Entry 4X67 (X-ray diffraction, 4.10 A resolution (low resolution: residue-level contacts below are approximate; hydrogen-bond / salt-bridge calls are withheld)); this record covers chains B and R of the 12 polymer chains in the assembly.

[Chain B]
Molecule: DNA-directed RNA polymerase II subunit RPB2
From: Saccharomyces cerevisiae (strain ATCC 204508 / S288c)
Notes: EC 2.7.7.6
UniProt: P08518 (RPB2_YEAST); residues 1-1224 here = UniProt positions 1-1224
Chain sequence (1224 residues; row label = number of the first residue in the row):
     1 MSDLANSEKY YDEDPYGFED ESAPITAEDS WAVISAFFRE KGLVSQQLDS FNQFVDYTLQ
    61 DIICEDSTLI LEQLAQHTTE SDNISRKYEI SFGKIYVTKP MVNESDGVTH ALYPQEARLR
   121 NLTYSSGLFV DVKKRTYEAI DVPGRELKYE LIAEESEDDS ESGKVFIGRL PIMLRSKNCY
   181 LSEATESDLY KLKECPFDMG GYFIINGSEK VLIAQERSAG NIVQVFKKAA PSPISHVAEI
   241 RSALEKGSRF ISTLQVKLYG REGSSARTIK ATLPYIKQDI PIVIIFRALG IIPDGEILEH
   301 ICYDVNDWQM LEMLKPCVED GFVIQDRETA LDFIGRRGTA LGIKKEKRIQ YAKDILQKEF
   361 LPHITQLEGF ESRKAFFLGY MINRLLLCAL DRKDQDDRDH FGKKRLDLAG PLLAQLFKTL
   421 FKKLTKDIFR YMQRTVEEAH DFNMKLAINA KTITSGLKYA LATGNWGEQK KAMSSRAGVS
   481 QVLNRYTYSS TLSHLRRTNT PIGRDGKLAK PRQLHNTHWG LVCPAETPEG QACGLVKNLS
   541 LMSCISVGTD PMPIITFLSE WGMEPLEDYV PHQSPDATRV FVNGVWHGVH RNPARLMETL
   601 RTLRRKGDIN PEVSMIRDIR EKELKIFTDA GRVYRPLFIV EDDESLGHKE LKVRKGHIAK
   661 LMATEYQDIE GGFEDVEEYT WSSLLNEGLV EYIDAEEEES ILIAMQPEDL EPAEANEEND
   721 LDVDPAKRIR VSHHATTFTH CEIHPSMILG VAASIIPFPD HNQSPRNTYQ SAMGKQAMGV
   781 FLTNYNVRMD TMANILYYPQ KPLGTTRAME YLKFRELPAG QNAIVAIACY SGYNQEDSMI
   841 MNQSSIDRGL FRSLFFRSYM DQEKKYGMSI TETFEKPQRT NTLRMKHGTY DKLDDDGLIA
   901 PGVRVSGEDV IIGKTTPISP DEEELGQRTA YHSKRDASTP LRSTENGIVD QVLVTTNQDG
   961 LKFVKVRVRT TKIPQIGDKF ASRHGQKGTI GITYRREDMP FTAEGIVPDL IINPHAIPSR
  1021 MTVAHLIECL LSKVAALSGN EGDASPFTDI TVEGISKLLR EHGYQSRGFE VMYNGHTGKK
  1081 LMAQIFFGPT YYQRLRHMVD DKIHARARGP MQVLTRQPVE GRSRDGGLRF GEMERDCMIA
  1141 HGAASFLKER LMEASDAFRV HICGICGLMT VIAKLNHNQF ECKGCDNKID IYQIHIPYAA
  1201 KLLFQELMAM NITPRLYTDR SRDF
Disordered / not traced: 1-19, 71-89, 135-163, 336-344, 438-445, 503-508, 669-677, 716-721, 920-932
Ion coordination: Zn2+: Cys-1163, Cys-1166, Cys-1182, Cys-1185

[Chain R]
Molecule: RNA_9 mer
Sequence (9 nucleotides; each row starts with the number of its first residue):
     1 AUCGAGAUA

[Chain B / chain R interface]
Contacting residue pairs (11; chain B residue first):
  Arg-476(B) with G4(R)
  Gln-481(B) with G4(R); A5(R)
  Glu-529(B) with A7(R)
  Gln-531(B) with G6(R)
  Gln-776(B) with G6(R); A7(R)
  Lys-979(B) with A7(R); U8(R)
  His-1097(B) with G6(R); A7(R)
Interface residues without a listed pair, chain B (11 interface residues in all): Ala-477, Pro-528, Lys-987, Arg-1096
Interface residues without a listed pair, chain R (6 interface residues in all): C3

[In short]
11 residues of chain B and 6 residues of chain R are in contact. The Zn2+ site is built by Cys-1163(B),
Cys-1166(B), Cys-1182(B) and Cys-1185(B).
Chain B is DNA-directed RNA polymerase II subunit RPB2 (Saccharomyces cerevisiae (strain ATCC 204508 / S288c))
and chain R is RNA_9 mer; the structure, Crystal structure of elongating yeast RNA polymerase II stalled at
oxidative Cyclopurine DNA lesions, was determined by X-ray diffraction (same publication as 4X6A).
